PDB entry 7F1V | X-ray diffraction, 2.25 A resolution | chains A and B of the 4 polymer chains in the assembly

Chain A:
Name: L-methionine gamma-lyase
From: Pseudomonas putida
Notes: EC 4.4.1.11, 4.4.1.2
Reference sequence: P13254 (MEGL_PSEPU); residue numbers follow UniProt; this construct covers 1-398
Chain sequence (398 residues; row label = number of the first residue in the row):
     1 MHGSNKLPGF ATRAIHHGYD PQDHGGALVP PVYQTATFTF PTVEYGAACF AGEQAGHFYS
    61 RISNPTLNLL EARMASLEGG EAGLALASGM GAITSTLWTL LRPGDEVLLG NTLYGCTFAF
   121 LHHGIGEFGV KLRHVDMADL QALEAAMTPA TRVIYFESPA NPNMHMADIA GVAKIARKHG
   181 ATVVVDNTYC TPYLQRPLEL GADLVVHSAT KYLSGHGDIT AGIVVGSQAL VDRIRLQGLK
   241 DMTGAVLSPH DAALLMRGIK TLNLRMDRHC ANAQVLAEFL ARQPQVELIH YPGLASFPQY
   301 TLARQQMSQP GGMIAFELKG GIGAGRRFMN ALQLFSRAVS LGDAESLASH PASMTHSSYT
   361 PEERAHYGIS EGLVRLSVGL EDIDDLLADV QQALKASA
Disordered / not traced: 1-2
Differences from the reference sequence: engineered mutation S349 (Gln in P13254)
Residues lining bound ligands: 7XF ((2S)-2-[[2-methyl-3-oxidanyl-5-(phosphonooxymethyl)pyridin-4-yl]methylamino]-4-sulfanyl-butanoic acid): S88, G89, M90, I93, Y114, E157, N161, D186, T188, Y189, S208, T210, K211, T220, A221, V339, S340, L341, T355, R375
Swiss-Prot annotation at these positions:
  - binding site (pyridoxal 5'-phosphate): Y59 to R61, G89, M90, S208 to T210
  - binding site (substrate): Y114, R375
  - modified residue: K211 (N6-(pyridoxal phosphate)lysine)
  - mutagenesis: R61 (R61A/E/F: Loss of elimination activity against L-methionine), C116 (C116H: Drastic decrease of the catalytic efficiency of the elimination reaction with L-methionine, by 6700-fold, and increases that with L-cysteine by 7-fold, mainly due to changes in kcat ...), K240 (K240D/E: Marked decrease in elimination activity against both L-methionine and DL-homocysteine ...), D241 (D241H/R: 5 to 14-fold reduction in alpha,gamma-elimination activity against L-methionine, while no change in affinity for L-methionine)

Chain B:
Name: L-methionine gamma-lyase
From: Pseudomonas putida
Notes: EC 4.4.1.11, 4.4.1.2
Reference sequence: P13254 (MEGL_PSEPU); numbering as in UniProt (aligned over 1-398)
Chain sequence (398 residues; each row starts with the number of its first residue):
     1 MHGSNKLPGF ATRAIHHGYD PQDHGGALVP PVYQTATFTF PTVEYGAACF AGEQAGHFYS
    61 RISNPTLNLL EARMASLEGG EAGLALASGM GAITSTLWTL LRPGDEVLLG NTLYGCTFAF
   121 LHHGIGEFGV KLRHVDMADL QALEAAMTPA TRVIYFESPA NPNMHMADIA GVAKIARKHG
   181 ATVVVDNTYC TPYLQRPLEL GADLVVHSAT KYLSGHGDIT AGIVVGSQAL VDRIRLQGLK
   241 DMTGAVLSPH DAALLMRGIK TLNLRMDRHC ANAQVLAEFL ARQPQVELIH YPGLASFPQY
   301 TLARQQMSQP GGMIAFELKG GIGAGRRFMN ALQLFSRAVS LGDAESLASH PASMTHSSYT
   361 PEERAHYGIS EGLVRLSVGL EDIDDLLADV QQALKASA
Disordered / not traced: 1-6
Modified residues: K211 ((2S)-2-amino-6-[[3-hydroxy-2-methyl-5-(phosphonooxymethyl)pyridin-4-yl]methylideneamino]hexanoic acid; LLP)
Differences from the reference sequence: engineered mutation S349 (Gln in P13254)
Swiss-Prot annotation at these positions:
  - binding site (pyridoxal 5'-phosphate): Y59 to R61, G89, M90, S208 to T210
  - binding site (substrate): Y114, R375
  - modified residue: K211 (N6-(pyridoxal phosphate)lysine)
  - mutagenesis: R61 (R61A/E/F: Loss of elimination activity against L-methionine), C116 (C116H: Drastic decrease of the catalytic efficiency of the elimination reaction with L-methionine, by 6700-fold, and increases that with L-cysteine by 7-fold, mainly due to changes in kcat ...), K240 (K240D/E: Marked decrease in elimination activity against both L-methionine and DL-homocysteine ...), D241 (D241H/R: 5 to 14-fold reduction in alpha,gamma-elimination activity against L-methionine, while no change in affinity for L-methionine)

How chain A and chain B interact:
Residue-residue contacts - 136 pairs, chain A then chain B:
  Q34(A) - D218(B)
  Q34(A) - I219(B)
  Q34(A) - H250(B)
  Q34(A) - D251(B)
  T35(A) - G217(B)
  A36(A) - T210(B)
  A36(A) - G217(B)  hydrogen bond (backbone-backbone)
  A36(A) - I219(B)
  T37(A) - A338(B)
  T37(A) - V339(B)  hydrogen bond (side chain-backbone)
  F38(A) - A338(B)
  T39(A) - S336(B)
  T39(A) - R337(B)
  F40(A) - R337(B)  hydrogen bond (backbone-side chain)
  P41(A) - R337(B)  hydrogen bond (backbone-side chain)
  T42(A) - N330(B)
  T42(A) - R337(B)
  V43(A) - R326(B)
  V43(A) - M329(B)  hydrophobic
  V43(A) - N330(B)  hydrogen bond (backbone-side chain)
  V43(A) - R337(B)
  V43(A) - S353(B)
  V43(A) - M354(B)  hydrophobic
  E44(A) - R326(B)
  E44(A) - N330(B)  hydrogen bond
  G46(A) - M354(B)
  A47(A) - S353(B)
  A47(A) - M354(B)
  A47(A) - S357(B)
  F50(A) - V339(B)  hydrophobic
  F50(A) - T355(B)
  A51(A) - S358(B)
  Y59(A) - T210(B)
  Y59(A) - K211(B)
  R61(A) - S88(B)
  R61(A) - M90(B)
  R61(A) - Y114(B)  hydrogen bond
  R61(A) - C116(B)  hydrogen bond
  R61(A) - K211(B)
  A87(A) - G244(B)
  A87(A) - V246(B)
  S88(A) - R61(B)
  S88(A) - G244(B)  hydrogen bond (side chain-backbone)
  S88(A) - V246(B)
  M90(A) - R61(B)
  M90(A) - K240(B)
  M90(A) - D241(B)
  G91(A) - T243(B)
  G91(A) - G244(B)
  T94(A) - D241(B)
  T94(A) - M242(B)
  T94(A) - T243(B)  hydrogen bond (side chain-backbone)
  W98(A) - W98(B)  hydrophobic
  W98(A) - F128(B)  hydrophobic
  W98(A) - M242(B)  hydrogen bond (side chain-backbone)
  L101(A) - F128(B)
  R102(A) - H123(B)  hydrogen bond (side chain-backbone)
  R102(A) - E127(B)  salt bridge
  R102(A) - F128(B)
  P103(A) - E127(B)
  P103(A) - F128(B)  hydrophobic
  Y114(A) - R61(B)  hydrogen bond
  C116(A) - R61(B)  hydrogen bond
  C116(A) - K240(B)
  C116(A) - D241(B)
  A119(A) - D241(B)
  F120(A) - D241(B)
  H123(A) - R102(B)  hydrogen bond (backbone-side chain)
  G124(A) - M242(B)
  E127(A) - R102(B)  salt bridge
  E127(A) - P103(B)
  F128(A) - W98(B)  hydrophobic
  F128(A) - L101(B)
  F128(A) - R102(B)
  F128(A) - P103(B)  hydrophobic
  F128(A) - F128(B)  hydrophobic
  F128(A) - M242(B)  hydrophobic
  T210(A) - A36(B)
  T210(A) - Y59(B)
  K211(A) - Y59(B)
  G217(A) - T35(B)
  G217(A) - A36(B)  hydrogen bond (backbone-backbone)
  D218(A) - Q34(B)
  D218(A) - T35(B)
  I219(A) - Q34(B)
  I219(A) - A36(B)
  K240(A) - M90(B)
  K240(A) - C116(B)  hydrogen bond
  D241(A) - M90(B)
  D241(A) - T94(B)
  D241(A) - A119(B)
  D241(A) - F120(B)
  M242(A) - T94(B)
  M242(A) - W98(B)  hydrogen bond (backbone-side chain)
  M242(A) - G124(B)
  M242(A) - F128(B)  hydrophobic
  T243(A) - G91(B)
  T243(A) - T94(B)  hydrogen bond (backbone-side chain)
  T243(A) - M242(B)
  T243(A) - T243(B)
  T243(A) - A245(B)
  G244(A) - A87(B)
  G244(A) - S88(B)  hydrogen bond (backbone-side chain)
  G244(A) - G91(B)
  G244(A) - A245(B)
  A245(A) - T243(B)
  A245(A) - G244(B)
  A245(A) - A245(B)  hydrophobic
  V246(A) - A87(B)
  S248(A) - S248(B)
  S248(A) - D251(B)  hydrogen bond
  H250(A) - H250(B)
  D251(A) - Q34(B)
  D251(A) - S248(B)  hydrogen bond
  R326(A) - V43(B)
  R326(A) - E44(B)  salt bridge
  M329(A) - V43(B)  hydrophobic
  N330(A) - T42(B)
  N330(A) - V43(B)
  N330(A) - E44(B)
  S336(A) - T39(B)
  R337(A) - T39(B)
  R337(A) - F40(B)  hydrogen bond (backbone-backbone)
  R337(A) - P41(B)  hydrogen bond (side chain-backbone)
  R337(A) - T42(B)
  R337(A) - V43(B)
  A338(A) - F38(B)
  A338(A) - T39(B)
  V339(A) - T37(B)  hydrogen bond (backbone-side chain)
  V339(A) - F50(B)  hydrophobic
  S340(A) - Y59(B)
  S353(A) - A47(B)
  S353(A) - F50(B)
  M354(A) - V43(B)  hydrophobic
  M354(A) - F50(B)
  S357(A) - F50(B)
Interface residues without a listed pair, chain A (64 interface residues in all): S60, I125, V130, T220
Interface residues without a listed pair, chain B (66 interface residues in all): F58, S60, I125, V130, T220, S340, D343

Overview:
Chain A and chain B form an interface of 64 and 66 residues respectively, with 25 hydrogen bonds and 3 salt
bridges. Polar pairs include R102(A)-E127(B), E127(A)-R102(B) and R326(A)-E44(B). Chain A binds compound 7XF.
Chain A is L-methionine gamma-lyase and chain B is L-methionine gamma-lyase, both from Pseudomonas putida; the
structure, Crystal structure of Pseudomonas putida methionine gamma-lyase Q349S mutant with L-homocysteine
intermediates, was determined by X-ray diffraction, deposited together with 7F1P and 7F1U.
